4Z2D - chains A and B of the 8 polymer chains in the assembly; structure by X-ray diffraction, 3.38 A resolution.

[Chain A (and B)]
Name: DNA gyrase subunit A
Organism: Streptococcus pneumoniae
Notes: EC 5.99.1.3; chain B of this document is another copy of the same molecule, construct and numbering; everything in this record applies to it too
Reference sequence: Q9R867 (Q9R867_STREE); residue numbers follow UniProt; this construct covers 1-493
Chain sequence (499 residues; numbered 1 to 499; the number before each row is that of its first residue):
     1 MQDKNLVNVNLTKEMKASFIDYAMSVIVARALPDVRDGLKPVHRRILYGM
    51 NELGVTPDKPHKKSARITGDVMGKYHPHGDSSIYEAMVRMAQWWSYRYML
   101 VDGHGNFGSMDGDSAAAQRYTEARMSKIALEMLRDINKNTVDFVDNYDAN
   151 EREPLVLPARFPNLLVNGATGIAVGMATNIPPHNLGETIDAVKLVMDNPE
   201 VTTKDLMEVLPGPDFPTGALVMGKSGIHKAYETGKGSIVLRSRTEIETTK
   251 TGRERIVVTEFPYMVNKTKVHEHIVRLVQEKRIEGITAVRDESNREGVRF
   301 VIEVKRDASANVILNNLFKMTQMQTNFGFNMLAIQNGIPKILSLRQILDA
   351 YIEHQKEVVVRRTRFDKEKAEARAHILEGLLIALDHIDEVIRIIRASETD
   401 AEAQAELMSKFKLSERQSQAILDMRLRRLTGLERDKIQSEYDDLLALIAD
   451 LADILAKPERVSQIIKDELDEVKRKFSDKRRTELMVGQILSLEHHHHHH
Unresolved in the structure: 1, 487-499 (chain B: 1, 246-255, 299, 303-305, 487-499)
Sequence notes: expression tag (494-499)

[Chain A / chain B interface]
Pairs across the interface (47):
  K63(A) - G73(B)
  A65(A) - G69(B)
  A65(A) - M72(B)  hydrophobic
  R66(A) - G69(B)
  R66(A) - D70(B)  salt bridge
  R66(A) - G73(B)
  G69(A) - A65(B)
  G69(A) - R66(B)
  M72(A) - A65(B)  hydrophobic
  G73(A) - R66(B)
  K74(A) - R66(B)
  R119(A) - H78(B)
  R119(A) - G79(B)
  I391(A) - I391(B)  hydrophobic
  I394(A) - T430(B)
  R395(A) - L429(B)
  S397(A) - T430(B)
  D400(A) - R427(B)
  D400(A) - T430(B)
  I421(A) - L426(B)
  L422(A) - R425(B)
  L422(A) - L426(B)  hydrogen bond (backbone-backbone)
  L422(A) - R427(B)  hydrogen bond (backbone-backbone)
  D423(A) - R425(B)
  D423(A) - R427(B)
  M424(A) - M424(B)
  M424(A) - R425(B)
  M424(A) - L426(B)  hydrogen bond (backbone-backbone)
  R425(A) - L422(B)
  R425(A) - D423(B)  salt bridge
  R425(A) - M424(B)
  L426(A) - I394(B)
  L426(A) - I421(B)
  L426(A) - L422(B)  hydrogen bond (backbone-backbone)
  L426(A) - M424(B)  hydrogen bond (backbone-backbone)
  R427(A) - D400(B)  salt bridge
  R427(A) - Q419(B)  hydrogen bond
  R427(A) - L422(B)  hydrogen bond (backbone-backbone)
  R427(A) - D423(B)  salt bridge
  L429(A) - I394(B)
  L429(A) - R395(B)
  T430(A) - I394(B)
  T430(A) - S397(B)
  T430(A) - E398(B)
  T430(A) - D400(B)
  G431(A) - S397(B)
  L432(A) - E398(B)
Also at the interface, not in a pair above, chain A (28 interface residues in all): D70, H78, Y147, E398
Also at the interface, not in a pair above, chain B (30 interface residues in all): K63, P77, D80, R119, G431, L432

[Summary]
Chain A and chain B form an interface of 28 and 30 residues respectively; the contacts include 7 hydrogen
bonds and 4 salt bridges. Polar pairs include R66(A)-D70(B), R425(A)-D423(B) and R427(A)-D400(B).
Chain A and chain B are both DNA gyrase subunit A (Streptococcus pneumoniae); the structure,
Quinolone(Levofloxacin)-DNA cleavage complex of gyrase from S. pneumoniae, was determined by X-ray
diffraction.
